7MSC - chains a and l of the 55 polymer chains in the assembly; structure by electron microscopy, 2.97 A resolution.

# Chain a
Molecule: 16S rRNA
From: Mycobacterium tuberculosis H37Rv
Sequence (1537 nucleotides; each row starts with the number of its first residue):
     1 UUUUGUUUGGAGAGUUUGAUCCUGGCUCAGGACGAACGCUGGCGGCGUGC
    51 UUAACACAUGCAAGUCGAACGGAAAGGUCUCUUCGGAGAUACUCGAGUGG
   101 CGAACGGGUGAGUAACACGUGGGUGAUCUGCCCUGCACUUCGGGAUAAGC
   151 CUGGGAAACUGGGUCUAAUACCGGAUAGGACCACGGGAUGCAUGUCUUGU
   201 GGUGGAAAGCGCUUUAGCGGUGUGGGAUGAGCCCGCGGCCUAUCAGCUUG
   251 UUGGUGGGGUGACGGCCUACCAAGGCGACGACGGGUAGCCGGCCUGAGAG
   301 GGUGUCCGGCCACACUGGGACUGAGAUACGGCCCAGACUCCUACGGGAGG
   351 CAGCAGUGGGGAAUAUUGCACAAUGGGCGCAAGCCUGAUGCAGCGACGCC
   401 GCGUGGGGGAUGACGGCCUUCGGGUUGUAAACCUCUUUCACCAUCGACGA
   451 AGGUCCGGGUUCUCUCGGAUUGACGGUAGGUGGAGAAGAAGCACCGGCCA
   501 ACUACGUGCCAGCAGCCXCGGUAAUACGUAGGGUGCGAGCGUUGUCCGGA
   551 AUUACUGGGCGUAAAGAGCUCGUAGGUGGUUUGUCGCGUUGUUCGUGAAA
   601 UCUCACGGCUUAACUGUGAGCGUGCGGGCGAUACGGGCAGACUAGAGUAC
   651 UGCAGGGGAGACUGGAAUUCCUGGUGUAGCGGUGGAAUGCGCAGAUAUCA
   701 GGAGGAACACCGGUGGCGAAGGCGGGUCUCUGGGCAGUAACUGACGCUGA
   751 GGAGCGAAAGCGUGGGGAGCGAACAGGAUUAGAUACCCUGGUAGUCCACG
   801 CCGUAAACGGUGGGUACUAGGUGUGGGUUUCCUUCCUUGGGAUCCGUGCC
   851 GUAGCUAACGCAUUAAGUACCCCGCCUGGGGAGUACGGCCGCAAGGCUAA
   901 AACUCAAAGGAAUUGACGGGGGCCCGCACAAGCGGCGGAGCAUGUGGAUU
   951 AAUUCGAUGXAACGCGAAGAACCUUACCUGGGUUUGACAUGCACAGGACG
  1001 CGUCUAGAGAUAGGCGUUCCCUUGUGGCCUGUGUGCAGGUGGUGCAUGGC
  1051 UGUCGUCAGCUCGUGUCGUGAGAUGUUGGGUUAAGUCCCGCAACGAGCGC
  1101 AACCCUUGUCUCAUGUUGCCAGCACGUAAUGGUGGGGACUCGUGAGAGAC
  1151 UGCCGGGGUCAACUCGGAGGAAGGUGGGGAUGACGUCAAGUCAUCAUGCC
  1201 CCUUAUGUCCAGGGCUUCACACAUGCUACAAUGGCCGGUACAAAGGGCUG
  1251 CGAUGCCGCGAGGUUAAGCGAAUCCUUAAAAGCCGGUCUCAGUUCGGAUC
  1301 GGGGUCUGCAACUCGACCCCGUGAAGUCGGAGUCGCUAGUAAUCGCAGAU
  1351 CAGCAACGCUGCGGUGAAUACGUUCCCGGGCCUUGUACACACCGCCCGUC
  1401 ACGUCAUGAAAGUCGGUAACACCCGAAGCCAGUGGCCUAACCCUCGGGAG
  1451 GGAGCUGUCGAAGGUGGGAUCGGCGAUUGGGACGAAGUCGUAACAAGGUA
  1501 GCCGUACCGGAAGGUGCGGCUGGAUCACCUCCUUUCU
Disordered / not traced: 1-7, 1527-1537
Modified positions: G7M (N7-methyl-guanosine-5'-monophosphate) at position 518, 2MG (2N-methylguanosine-5'-monophosphate) at position 959, 5MC (5-methylcytidine-5'-monophosphate) at position 960, 4OC (4n,o2'-methylcytidine-5'-monophosphate) at position 1395, UR3 (3-methyluridine-5'-monophoshate) at position 1491, MA6 (6N-dimethyladenosine-5'-monophoshate) at position 1511, MA6 (6N-dimethyladenosine-5'-monophoshate) at position 1512
Metal / ion sites: Mg2+ site 1: G14, U15, G25; Mg2+ site 2 near G24 (its only coordinating residue here); Mg2+ site 3: U51, G110; Mg2+ site 4 near A56 (its only coordinating residue here); Mg2+ site 5 near G95 (its only coordinating residue here); Mg2+ site 6 near G100 (its only coordinating residue here); Mg2+ site 7 near A104 (its only coordinating residue here); Mg2+ site 8 near C105 (its only coordinating residue here); Mg2+ site 9: A111, G112, G288; Mg2+ site 10 near A167 (its only coordinating residue here); Mg2+ site 11 near G205 (its only coordinating residue here); Mg2+ site 12 near A207 (its only coordinating residue here); 57 more Mg2+ sites not listed

# Chain l
Name: 30S ribosomal protein S12
From: Mycobacterium tuberculosis (strain ATCC 25618 / H37Rv)
UniProtKB: P9WH63 (RS12_MYCTU); residues 1-124 here = UniProt positions 1-124
Amino-acid sequence (124 residues; each row starts with the number of its first residue):
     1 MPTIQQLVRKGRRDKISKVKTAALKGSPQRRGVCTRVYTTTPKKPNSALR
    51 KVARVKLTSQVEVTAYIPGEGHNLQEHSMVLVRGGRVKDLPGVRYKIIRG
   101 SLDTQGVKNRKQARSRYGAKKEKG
Disordered / not traced: 1, 124

# How chain a and chain l interact
Contacting residue pairs - 116 pairs, chain a then chain l:
  A36(a) - Gln29(l)  hydrogen bond to the sugar
  C37(a) - Gln29(l)  sugar contact
  C37(a) - Ile98(l)  sugar contact
  G38(a) - Gly100(l)  sugar contact
  G38(a) - Ser115(l)  hydrogen bond to the sugar
  G38(a) - Gly118(l)  sugar contact
  C39(a) - Arg114(l)  hydrogen bond to the sugar
  C39(a) - Ser115(l)  sugar contact
  C39(a) - Ala119(l)  sugar contact
  C39(a) - Lys120(l)  salt bridge to the phosphate
  U40(a) - Lys120(l)  phosphate contact
  U40(a) - Lys121(l)  hydrogen bond to the phosphate
  C240(a) - Arg13(l)  phosphate contact
  U241(a) - Arg13(l)  salt bridge to the phosphate
  G361(a) - Arg30(l)  phosphate contact
  G361(a) - Arg31(l)  salt bridge to the phosphate
  G361(a) - Thr58(l)  phosphate contact
  A362(a) - Ser27(l)  base contact
  A362(a) - Pro28(l)  base contact
  A362(a) - Gln29(l)  base contact
  A362(a) - Arg30(l)  phosphate contact
  A362(a) - Arg31(l)  salt bridge to the phosphate
  A362(a) - Thr58(l)  hydrogen bond to the phosphate
  A362(a) - Leu81(l)  sugar contact
  G491(a) - Lys121(l)  sugar contact
  C492(a) - Arg114(l)  salt bridge to the phosphate
  C492(a) - Ser115(l)  phosphate contact
  C492(a) - Lys121(l)  salt bridge to the phosphate
  A493(a) - Ala113(l)  phosphate contact
  A493(a) - Arg114(l)  phosphate contact
  A493(a) - Ser115(l)  hydrogen bond to the phosphate
  C494(a) - Ala113(l)  phosphate contact
  C494(a) - Arg116(l)  salt bridge to the phosphate
  C509(a) - Ser47(l)  hydrogen bond to the sugar
  C510(a) - Ser47(l)  phosphate contact
  A511(a) - Ala48(l)  phosphate contact
  A511(a) - Leu49(l)  hydrogen bond to the phosphate
  G512(a) - Asn46(l)  base contact
  G512(a) - Leu49(l)  phosphate contact
  G512(a) - Arg50(l)  hydrogen bond to the base
  G512(a) - Lys51(l)  salt bridge to the phosphate
  G512(a) - Gly69(l)  phosphate contact
  G512(a) - Glu70(l)  phosphate contact
  C513(a) - Asn46(l)  base contact
  C513(a) - Arg50(l)  base contact
  C513(a) - Tyr66(l)  hydrogen bond to the phosphate
  C513(a) - Pro68(l)  phosphate contact
  C513(a) - Gly69(l)  hydrogen bond to the phosphate
  C513(a) - Asp89(l)  base contact
  C513(a) - Tyr117(l)  sugar contact
  A514(a) - Val87(l)  base contact
  A514(a) - Lys88(l)  base contact
  A514(a) - Asp89(l)  hydrogen bond to the base
  A514(a) - Arg116(l)  salt bridge to the phosphate
  A514(a) - Tyr117(l)  phosphate contact
  G515(a) - Arg86(l)  hydrogen bond to the phosphate
  C516(a) - Arg86(l)  salt bridge to the phosphate
  C516(a) - Lys88(l)  phosphate contact
  C517(a) - Lys88(l)  salt bridge to the phosphate
  G7M_518(a) - Asn46(l)  base contact
  C519(a) - Asn46(l)  hydrogen bond to the base
  G520(a) - Asn46(l)  base contact
  G520(a) - Ser47(l)  hydrogen bond to the base
  G528(a) - Arg110(l)  salt bridge to the phosphate
  U529(a) - Asn109(l)  phosphate contact
  U529(a) - Arg110(l)  salt bridge to the phosphate
  U529(a) - Lys111(l)  hydrogen bond to the phosphate
  U529(a) - Gln112(l)  hydrogen bond to the phosphate
  A530(a) - Lys111(l)  phosphate contact
  A530(a) - Gln112(l)  hydrogen bond to the phosphate
  U542(a) - Arg83(l)  sugar contact
  U543(a) - Pro28(l)  hydrogen bond to the sugar
  U543(a) - Gln29(l)  base contact
  U543(a) - Arg83(l)  sugar contact
  U543(a) - Gly84(l)  hydrogen bond to the sugar
  U543(a) - Gly85(l)  phosphate contact
  G544(a) - Thr21(l)  phosphate contact
  G544(a) - Gly26(l)  sugar contact
  G544(a) - Ser27(l)  sugar contact
  G544(a) - Pro28(l)  sugar contact
  G544(a) - Gly84(l)  phosphate contact
  G544(a) - Gly85(l)  phosphate contact
  U545(a) - Lys20(l)  phosphate contact
  C546(a) - Lys20(l)  salt bridge to the phosphate
  U552(a) - Lys15(l)  hydrogen bond to the sugar
  U553(a) - Arg12(l)  base contact
  U553(a) - Arg13(l)  hydrogen bond to the base
  U553(a) - Asp14(l)  sugar contact
  A554(a) - Arg12(l)  base contact
  C555(a) - Leu7(l)  phosphate contact
  C555(a) - Arg12(l)  salt bridge to the phosphate
  G558(a) - Pro2(l)  base contact
  G558(a) - Arg12(l)  hydrogen bond to the base
  G559(a) - Pro2(l)  base contact
  G576(a) - Gln5(l)  sugar contact
  A750(a) - Arg9(l)  sugar contact
  C872(a) - Thr3(l)  phosphate contact
  C872(a) - Gln5(l)  phosphate contact
  C873(a) - Thr3(l)  phosphate contact
  C873(a) - Gln5(l)  phosphate contact
  C873(a) - Gln6(l)  base contact
  C873(a) - Arg9(l)  salt bridge to the phosphate
  G874(a) - Gln6(l)  hydrogen bond to the base
  G874(a) - Arg9(l)  salt bridge to the phosphate
  G874(a) - Lys10(l)  salt bridge to the phosphate
  C875(a) - Pro2(l)  base contact
  C875(a) - Gln6(l)  base contact
  U877(a) - Lys15(l)  hydrogen bond to the sugar
  G878(a) - Lys15(l)  salt bridge to the phosphate
  A902(a) - Lys18(l)  phosphate contact
  C903(a) - Lys18(l)  base contact
  U904(a) - Lys18(l)  base contact
  U904(a) - Arg94(l)  salt bridge to the phosphate
  A906(a) - Lys88(l)  salt bridge to the phosphate
  A1485(a) - Lys44(l)  salt bridge to the phosphate
  A1486(a) - Lys44(l)  salt bridge to the phosphate
Other interface residues (no listed pair), chain a (56 interface residues in all): G25, A35, C905
Other interface residues (no listed pair), chain l (62 interface residues in all): Ile4, Leu24, Lys43, Gly71, Pro91, Gly92

# In short
56 residues of chain a and 62 residues of chain l are in contact; the contacts include 25 hydrogen bonds and
23 salt bridges. Polar pairs include G512(a)-Arg50(l), A514(a)-Asp89(l) and C519(a)-Asn46(l). G14(a), U15(a)
and G25(a) coordinate Mg2+ site 1.
Here chain a is 16S rRNA (Mycobacterium tuberculosis H37Rv) and chain l is 30S ribosomal protein S12
(Mycobacterium tuberculosis (strain ATCC 25618 / H37Rv)). Entry 7MSC (Mtb 70SIC in complex with MtbEttA at
Pre_R0 state) was determined by electron microscopy, deposited together with 7MSH, 7MSM, 7MSZ, 7MT2, 7MT3 and
7MT7.
